PDB entry 9JDV | electron microscopy, 3.32 A resolution | chain A

== Chain A ==
Molecule: Solute carrier family 22 member 12
From: Homo sapiens
UniProt: Q96S37 (S22AC_HUMAN); residue numbers follow UniProt; this construct covers 1-553
Chain sequence (553 residues; row label = number of the first residue in the row):
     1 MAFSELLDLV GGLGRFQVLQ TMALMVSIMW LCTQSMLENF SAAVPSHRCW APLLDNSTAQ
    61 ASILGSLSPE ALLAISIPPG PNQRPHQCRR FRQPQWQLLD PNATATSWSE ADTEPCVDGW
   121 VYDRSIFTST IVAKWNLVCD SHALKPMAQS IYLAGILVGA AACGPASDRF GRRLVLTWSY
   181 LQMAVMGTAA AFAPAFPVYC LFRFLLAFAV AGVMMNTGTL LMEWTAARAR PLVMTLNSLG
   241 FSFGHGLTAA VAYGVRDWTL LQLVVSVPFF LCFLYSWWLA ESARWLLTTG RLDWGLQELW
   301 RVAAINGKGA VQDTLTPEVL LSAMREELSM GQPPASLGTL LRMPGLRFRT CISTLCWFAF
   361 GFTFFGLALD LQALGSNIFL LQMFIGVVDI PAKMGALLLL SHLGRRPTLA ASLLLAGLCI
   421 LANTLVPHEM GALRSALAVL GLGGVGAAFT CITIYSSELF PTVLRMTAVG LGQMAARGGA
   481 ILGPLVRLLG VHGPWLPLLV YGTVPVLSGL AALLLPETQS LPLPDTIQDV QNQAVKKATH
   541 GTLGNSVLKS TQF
Disordered / not traced: 1-20, 62-66, 227, 283-337, 466, 517-553
Swiss-Prot annotation at these positions:
  - modified residue: T542 (Phosphothreonine)
  - glycosylation (N-linked (GlcNAc...) asparagine): N56, N102
  - natural variant: I75 (I75T: In RHUC1; uncertain significance), R90 (R90H: In RHUC1), V138 (V138M: In RHUC1), G164 (G164S: In RHUC1), T217 (T217M: In RHUC1), R284 (R284G: In some gout patients; uncertain significance), G290 (G290C: In some gout patients; uncertain significance), Q297 (Q297E: In some gout patients; uncertain significance), E298 (E298D: In RHUC1), I305 (I305S: In some gout patients; uncertain significance), D313 to P333 (deletion: In RHUC1; uncertain significance), R347 (R347S: In RHUC1; uncertain significance), 7 further natural variant entries in UniProt
Cystine bridges: C49-C116, C88-C139
Ligand contacts: uric acid (URC): M214, S238, F241, F360, F364, F365, F449, Q473, R477
From the paper describing this entry:
  - binding site for uric acid: F241, F360, F364, F365, F449

== Overview ==
Ligands of chain A: uric acid. From the paper: a binding site for uric acid at F241, F360 and F364 among
others.
Chain A is Solute carrier family 22 member 12 (Homo sapiens); the structure, Human URAT1 bound with Uric acid,
was determined by electron microscopy (same publication as 9JDY, 9JDZ, 9JE0 and 9JE1).
